8YCX - chains J and K of the 21 polymer chains in the assembly; structure by electron microscopy, 2.20 A resolution.

Chain J (and K):
Name: ATP-dependent Clp protease proteolytic subunit 2
Organism: Mycobacterium tuberculosis H37Rv
Notes: EC 3.4.21.92; chain K of this document is another copy of the same molecule, construct and numbering; everything in this record applies to it too
Reference sequence: P9WPC3 (CLPP2_MYCTU); numbering as in UniProt (aligned over 16-210)
Amino-acid sequence (195 residues; row label = number of the first residue in the row):
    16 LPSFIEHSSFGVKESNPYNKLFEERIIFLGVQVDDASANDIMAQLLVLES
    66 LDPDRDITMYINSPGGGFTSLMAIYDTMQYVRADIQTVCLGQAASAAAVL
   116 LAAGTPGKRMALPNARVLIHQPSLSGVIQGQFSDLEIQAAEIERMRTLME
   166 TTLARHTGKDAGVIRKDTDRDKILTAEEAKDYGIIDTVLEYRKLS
Disordered / not traced: 16-30
Residues lining bound ligands: bortezomib (BO2; N-[(1R)-1-(dihydroxyboryl)-3-methylbutyl]-N-(pyrazin-2-ylcarbonyl)-L-phenylalaninamide): Pro-79, Gly-80, Gly-81, Gly-82, Phe-83, Leu-86, Ala-109, Ser-110, Ala-111, Val-114, His-135, Gln-136, Pro-137, Ser-138, Leu-139, Ser-140, Ile-157, Met-160, Met-164
Swiss-Prot annotation at these positions:
  - active site: Ser-110 (Nucleophile), His-135

How chain J and chain K interact:
Pairs across the interface (60; chain J residue first):
  Pro-32(J) / Ala-58(K)
  Pro-32(J) / Val-62(K)
  Tyr-33(J) / Asn-54(K)  hydrogen bond (side chain-backbone)
  Tyr-33(J) / Asp-55(K)  hydrogen bond
  Tyr-33(J) / Ala-58(K)  hydrophobic
  Lys-35(J) / Val-62(K)
  Lys-35(J) / Ser-65(K)
  Lys-35(J) / Leu-66(K)
  Leu-36(J) / Ala-58(K)  hydrophobic
  Phe-43(J) / Asn-54(K)
  Gly-45(J) / Asn-54(K)  hydrogen bond (backbone-side chain)
  Tyr-75(J) / Leu-61(K)  hydrophobic
  Asn-77(J) / Ala-53(K)
  Asn-77(J) / Asn-54(K)  hydrogen bond
  Asn-77(J) / Met-57(K)
  Asn-77(J) / Ala-88(K)
  Leu-105(J) / Met-57(K)  hydrophobic
  Leu-105(J) / Met-87(K)
  Leu-105(J) / Ala-88(K)
  Leu-105(J) / Asp-91(K)
  Gly-106(J) / Thr-84(K)
  Gly-106(J) / Ala-88(K)
  Gln-107(J) / Thr-84(K)  hydrogen bond
  Leu-127(J) / Asp-91(K)
  Pro-128(J) / Asp-91(K)
  Asn-129(J) / Met-87(K)
  Asn-129(J) / Tyr-90(K)
  Asn-129(J) / Asp-91(K)  hydrogen bond (backbone-side chain)
  Asn-129(J) / Leu-163(K)
  Ala-130(J) / Asp-91(K)
  Ala-130(J) / Arg-159(K)
  Arg-131(J) / Thr-84(K)
  Arg-131(J) / Glu-156(K)  salt bridge
  Arg-131(J) / Arg-159(K)
  Arg-131(J) / Met-160(K)
  Arg-185(J) / Gln-146(K)  hydrogen bond
  Arg-185(J) / Asp-149(K)  salt bridge
  Arg-185(J) / Ile-152(K)
  Asp-186(J) / Ile-152(K)
  Asp-186(J) / Gln-153(K)  hydrogen bond
  Ile-188(J) / Glu-156(K)
  Thr-190(J) / Arg-159(K)  hydrogen bond
  Leu-204(J) / Tyr-95(K)  hydrophobic
  Glu-205(J) / Tyr-95(K)
  Tyr-206(J) / Tyr-90(K)
  Tyr-206(J) / Asp-91(K)  hydrogen bond
  Tyr-206(J) / Gln-94(K)
  Tyr-206(J) / Tyr-95(K)
  Arg-207(J) / Glu-64(K)  salt bridge
  Arg-207(J) / Tyr-95(K)  hydrogen bond (backbone-backbone)
  Lys-208(J) / Gln-94(K)
  Lys-208(J) / Val-96(K)
  Lys-208(J) / Arg-97(K)
  Lys-208(J) / Asp-99(K)
  Leu-209(J) / Gln-94(K)  hydrogen bond (backbone-side chain)
  Ser-210(J) / Gln-94(K)  hydrogen bond
  Ser-210(J) / Ala-118(K)
  Ser-210(J) / Gly-119(K)
  Ser-210(J) / Thr-120(K)  hydrogen bond
  Ser-210(J) / Pro-121(K)
Other interface residues (no listed pair), chain J (29 interface residues in all): Val-46, Pro-79
Other interface residues (no listed pair), chain K (38 interface residues in all): Phe-37, Asp-50, Gln-59, Ser-148, Thr-167, Arg-170

Summary:
29 residues of chain J and 38 residues of chain K are in contact, with 14 hydrogen bonds and 3 salt bridges.
Among the polar pairs are Arg-131(J)/Glu-156(K), Arg-185(J)/Asp-149(K) and Arg-207(J)/Glu-64(K). Bound to
chain J: bortezomib.
Chain J and chain K are both ATP-dependent Clp protease proteolytic subunit 2 (Mycobacterium tuberculosis
H37Rv); the structure, CryoEM structure of M. tuberculosis ClpC1P1P2 complex bound to bortezomib, conformation
2, was determined by electron microscopy.
